6RDW - chains T and X of the 31 polymer chains in the assembly; structure by electron microscopy, 3.80 A resolution.

== Chain T ==
Protein: ATP synthase subunit alpha
Organism: Polytomella sp. Pringsheim 198.80
UniProt: A0ZW40 (A0ZW40_9CHLO); residue numbers follow UniProt; this construct covers 1-562
Sequence (562 residues; row label = number of the first residue in the row):
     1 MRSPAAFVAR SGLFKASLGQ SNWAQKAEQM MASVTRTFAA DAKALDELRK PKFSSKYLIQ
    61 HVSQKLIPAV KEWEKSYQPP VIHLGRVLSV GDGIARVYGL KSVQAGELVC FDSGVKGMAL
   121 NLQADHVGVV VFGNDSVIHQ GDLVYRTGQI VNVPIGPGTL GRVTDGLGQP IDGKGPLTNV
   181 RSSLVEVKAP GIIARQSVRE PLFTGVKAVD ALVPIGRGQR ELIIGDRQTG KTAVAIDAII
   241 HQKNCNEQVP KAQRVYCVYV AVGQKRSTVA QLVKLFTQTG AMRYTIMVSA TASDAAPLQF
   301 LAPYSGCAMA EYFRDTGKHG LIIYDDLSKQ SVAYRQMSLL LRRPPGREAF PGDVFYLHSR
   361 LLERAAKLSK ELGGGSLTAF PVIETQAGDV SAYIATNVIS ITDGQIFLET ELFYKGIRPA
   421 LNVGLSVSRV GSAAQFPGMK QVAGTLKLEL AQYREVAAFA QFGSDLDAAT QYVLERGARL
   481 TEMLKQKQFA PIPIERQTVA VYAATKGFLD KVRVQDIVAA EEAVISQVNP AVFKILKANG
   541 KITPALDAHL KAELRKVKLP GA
Not modelled in the structure: 1-39
Sequence notes: conflict Arg266 (Lys in A0ZW40)
Ion coordination: Mg2+: Thr232 (together with ATP)
Residues lining bound ligands:
  - ADP (adenosine-5'-diphosphate): Val427, Ser428, Arg429
  - ATP (adenosine-5'-triphosphate): Arg227, Gln228, Thr229, Gly230, Lys231, Thr232, Ala233, Glu384, Phe413, Arg418, Pro419, Gln486, Lys487, Gln488

== Chain X ==
Protein: ATP synthase subunit beta
Organism: Polytomella sp. Pringsheim 198.80
Notes: EC 7.1.2.2
UniProt: A0ZW41 (A0ZW41_9CHLO); numbering as in UniProt (aligned over 1-574)
Sequence (574 residues; numbered 1 to 574; the number before each row is that of its first residue):
     1 MALRYAAGLA KNVVQRQGAS LNIARAFAAE PAPAIDAGYV SQVIGPVVDV RFDGELPSIL
    61 SSLEVEGHSV RLVLEVAQHM GDNTVRCIAM DSTDGLVRGQ KVVDTGSPIK VPVGRGTLGR
   121 IMNVIGEPVD EQGPIDAADI WSIHREAPEF TEQSTEQEIL VTGIKVVDLL APYQRGGKIG
   181 LFGGAGVGKT VLIMELINNV AKAHGGFSVF AGVGERTREG NDLYREMIES GVIKLGAERG
   241 NSKCTLVYGQ MNEPPGARAR VALTGLTVAE YFRDIEGQDV LLFVDNIFRF TQANSEVSAL
   301 LGRIPSAVGY QPTLATDLGG LQERITTTTK GSITSVQAVY VPADDLTDPA PATTFAHLDA
   361 TTVLSRSIAE LGIYPAVDPL DSTSRMLNPN VIGAEHYNVA RGVQKVLQDY KNLQDIIAIL
   421 GMDELSEEDK LTVARARKIQ RFLSQPFQVA EVFTGTPGKY VDLADTISGF QGVLTGKYDD
   481 LPEMAFYMVG DIKEVKEKAD KMAKDIASRK EADNKKVSEE LKDIPSLDKL VSEIKEVVIE
   541 EDDGLEEDFK AEALSSETVV LNEEGKSVPL PKKN
Not modelled in the structure: 1-32
Sequence notes: conflict Ala350 (Gly in A0ZW41), Leu387 (Arg in A0ZW41)
Ion coordination: Mg2+: Thr190, Glu215, Glu219 (together with ADP)
Residues lining bound ligands:
  - ADP (adenosine-5'-diphosphate): Ala185, Gly186, Val187, Gly188, Lys189, Thr190, Val191, Glu215, Arg216, Tyr374, Pro375, Phe447, Ala450, Phe453, Thr454
  - ATP (adenosine-5'-triphosphate): Ser384, Arg385, Leu387, Asn388, Tyr397, Arg401

== How chain T and chain X interact ==
Pairs across the interface (95):
  Leu88(T) with Gly81(X)
  Ser89(T) with His79(X); Met80(X); Gly81(X)
  Val90(T) with Ile59(X), hydrophobic; Gln78(X); His79(X), hydrogen bond (backbone-backbone)
  Gly91(T) with Gln78(X)
  Asp92(T) with Gln78(X), hydrogen bond; Arg303(X), salt bridge
  Asn134(T) with Glu146(X), hydrogen bond
  Asp135(T) with Ile59(X)
  Ser136(T) with Ile59(X)
  Ile138(T) with Ile59(X)
  His139(T) with Ser58(X), hydrogen bond; His79(X)
  Gln140(T) with Leu56(X); His79(X), hydrogen bond (backbone-side chain); Gly81(X); Asn83(X), hydrogen bond
  Val163(T) with Phe150(X), hydrophobic
  Ile171(T) with Phe150(X); Thr151(X)
  Asp172(T) with Thr151(X)
  Arg227(T) with Phe355(X); Asp381(X), hydrogen bond (side chain-backbone)
  Gln228(T) with Thr383(X), hydrogen bond; Arg385(X)
  Lys265(T) with Lys178(X); Glu323(X); Ala356(X); His357(X); Leu358(X), hydrogen bond (side chain-backbone); Asp359(X), salt bridge
  Arg266(T) with Ala147(X); Pro148(X), hydrogen bond (side chain-backbone); Glu149(X); Phe150(X); Glu323(X), hydrogen bond (backbone-side chain)
  Ser267(T) with Gln153(X), hydrogen bond
  Thr268(T) with Arg385(X)
  Val269(T) with Phe150(X)
  Ala270(T) with Phe150(X), hydrophobic; Gln153(X); Thr155(X)
  Gln271(T) with Thr155(X); Gln157(X)
  Val273(T) with Phe150(X), hydrophobic
  Lys274(T) with Thr155(X)
  Ala292(T) with Gly319(X); His357(X)
  Ser293(T) with Gly319(X), hydrogen bond (side chain-backbone); Gly320(X), hydrogen bond (side chain-backbone); Glu323(X)
  Ala296(T) with Thr316(X)
  Gln299(T) with Thr316(X)
  Lys329(T) with Ala356(X)
  Arg335(T) with Ser306(X), hydrogen bond
  Gln336(T) with Pro312(X); Thr313(X); Thr316(X), hydrogen bond
  Leu339(T) with Ile304(X); Pro305(X); Ser306(X); Pro312(X), hydrophobic
  Leu340(T) with Arg303(X); Thr313(X)
  Arg342(T) with Gly302(X), hydrogen bond (side chain-backbone); Ile304(X)
  Arg343(T) with Ile304(X)
  Pro345(T) with Ile304(X)
  Glu348(T) with Ala307(X)
  Ala349(T) with Ser306(X); Ala307(X)
  Gln386(T) with Thr347(X); Ala352(X)
  Glu411(T) with Gln408(X)
  Phe413(T) with Arg401(X)
  Tyr414(T) with Leu380(X); Asp381(X); Thr383(X); Gln404(X); Lys405(X); Gln408(X)
  Lys415(T) with Gln408(X); Asn412(X)
  Arg418(T) with Tyr397(X); Arg401(X)
  Gln461(T) with Asn412(X); Leu413(X); Asp429(X)
  Phe462(T) with Ile416(X), hydrophobic; Glu424(X); Leu425(X)
  Gly463(T) with Ser426(X)
Interface residues without a listed pair, chain T (53 interface residues in all): Gly173, Val332, Glu384, Ser464, Gln488
Interface residues without a listed pair, chain X (66 interface residues in all): Pro57, Leu60, Ala77, Thr84, Ala315, Thr326, Leu346, Thr361, Val363, Pro379, Ser382, Asn388, Leu420

== Overview ==
53 residues of chain T and 66 residues of chain X are in contact, with 17 hydrogen bonds and 2 salt bridges.
Polar pairs include Asp92(T)-Arg303(X), Lys265(T)-Asp359(X) and Asp92(T)-Gln78(X). ATP is bound between chain
T and chain X. Bound to chain T: ADP.
Here chain T is ATP synthase subunit alpha and chain X is ATP synthase subunit beta, both from Polytomella sp.
Pringsheim 198.80. Entry 6RDW (Cryo-EM structure of Polytomella F-ATP synthase, Rotary substate 1F, composite
map) was determined by electron microscopy (same publication as 6RD4, 6RD5, 6RD6, 6RD7, 6RD8, 6RD9 and 46
further entries).
